PDB entry 1OED | electron microscopy, 4.00 A resolution | chains C and D of the 5 polymer chains in the assembly

# Chain C
Name: Acetylcholine receptor delta subunit
Organism: Torpedo marmorata
Notes: fragment: membrane-spanning domain, residues 246-505
UniProt: Q6S3H8 (Q6S3H8_TORMA); residues 225-484 here correspond to UniProt positions 246-505 (UniProt number = residue number + 21)
Chain sequence (260 residues; numbered 225 to 484; the number before each row is that of its first residue):
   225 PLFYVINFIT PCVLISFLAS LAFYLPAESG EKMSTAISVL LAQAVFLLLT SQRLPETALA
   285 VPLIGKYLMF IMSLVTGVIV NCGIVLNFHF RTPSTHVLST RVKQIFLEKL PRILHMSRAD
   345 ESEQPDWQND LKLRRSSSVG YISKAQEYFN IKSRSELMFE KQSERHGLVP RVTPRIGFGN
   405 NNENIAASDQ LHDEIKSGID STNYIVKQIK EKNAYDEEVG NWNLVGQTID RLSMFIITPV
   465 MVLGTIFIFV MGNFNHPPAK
Disordered / not traced: 317-449
Construct notes: variant Ser-244 (Ala265 in Q6S3H8), Ser-262 (Cys283 in Q6S3H8), Ile-303 (Val324 in Q6S3H8), Ala-343 (Val364 in Q6S3H8), Ser-346 (Ile367 in Q6S3H8), His-480 (Arg501 in Q6S3H8)

# Chain D
Name: Acetylcholine receptor subunit alpha
Organism: Torpedo marmorata
Notes: fragment: membrane-spanning domain, residues 235-461
UniProt: P02711 (ACHA_TORMA); residues 211-437 here correspond to UniProt positions 235-461 (UniProt number = residue number + 24)
Chain sequence (227 residues; row label = number of the first residue in the row):
   211 PLYFVVNVII PCLLFSFLTG LVFYLPTDSG EKMTLSISVL LSLTVFLLVI VELIPSTSSA
   271 VPLIGKYMLF TMIFVISSII ITVVVINTHH RSPSTHTMPQ WVRKIFIDTI PNVMFFSTMK
   331 RASKEKQENK IFADDIDISD ISGKQVTGEV IFQTPLIKNP DVKSAIEGVK YIAEHMKSDE
   391 ESSNAAEEWK YVAMVIDHIL LCVFMLICII GTVSVFAGRL IELSQEG
Disordered / not traced: 303-402
Construct notes: variant Gly-230 (Val254 in P02711), Ile-291 (Val315 in P02711), Asp-318 (Asn342 in P02711)
Reported in the primary citation:
  - disease-associated variants - S269I: increased signaling (citing earlier work)
  - disease-associated variants - V285I: decreased signaling (citing earlier work)
  - mutagenesis - L251S: increased signaling (citing earlier work)

# Interface between chain C and chain D
Contacting residue pairs - 19 pairs, chain C then chain D:
  Phe-241(C) with Val-293(D), hydrophobic; Ile-296(D), hydrophobic
  Leu-245(C) with Asn-297(D)
  Tyr-248(C) with Asn-297(D), hydrogen bond
  Leu-249(C) with His-300(D)
  Lys-256(C) with His-300(D), hydrogen bond
  Ser-258(C) with Thr-244(D)
  Thr-259(C) with Thr-244(D), hydrogen bond; Ile-247(D)
  Ser-262(C) with Ile-247(D); Leu-251(D)
  Val-263(C) with Ile-247(D), hydrophobic; Leu-251(D), hydrophobic
  Ala-266(C) with Leu-251(D), hydrophobic
  Phe-270(C) with Leu-251(D); Thr-254(D); Val-255(D), hydrophobic; Leu-258(D), hydrophobic
  Arg-277(C) with Glu-262(D), salt bridge
Interface residues without a listed pair, chain C (13 interface residues in all): Leu-238
Interface residues without a listed pair, chain D (13 interface residues in all): Ser-248, Ile-289

# In short
Chain C and chain D each contribute 13 residues to their interface; the contacts include 3 hydrogen bonds and
1 salt bridge. Polar pairs include Arg-277(C)/Glu-262(D), Tyr-248(C)/Asn-297(D) and Lys-256(C)/His-300(D). The
paper reports that S269I and L251S of chain D increase signaling; V285I of chain D reduces signaling.
Chain C is Acetylcholine receptor delta subunit and chain D is Acetylcholine receptor subunit alpha, both from
Torpedo marmorata; the structure, Structure of acetylcholine receptor pore from electron images, was
determined by electron microscopy.
